Entry 8YM6 (X-ray diffraction, 3.30 A resolution); this record covers chains M and N of the 13 polymer chains in the assembly.

# Chain M (and N)
Name: CASP8 and FADD-like apoptosis regulator subunit p43
From: Homo sapiens
Notes: chain N of this document is another copy of the same molecule, construct and numbering; everything in this record applies to it too
Reference sequence: O15519 (CFLAR_HUMAN); residue numbers follow UniProt; this construct covers 1-181
Amino-acid sequence (184 residues; numbered -2 to 181; the number before each row is that of its first residue; numbers below 1 keep their minus sign (Gly-2 is residue -2)):
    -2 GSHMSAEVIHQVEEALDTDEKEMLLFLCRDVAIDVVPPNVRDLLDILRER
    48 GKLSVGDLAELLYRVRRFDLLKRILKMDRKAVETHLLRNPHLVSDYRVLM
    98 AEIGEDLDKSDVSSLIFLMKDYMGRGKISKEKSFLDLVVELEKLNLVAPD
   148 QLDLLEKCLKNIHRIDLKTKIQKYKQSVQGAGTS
Unresolved in the structure: -2 to 0, 122-127, 176-181 (chain N: -2 to 0, 125-127, 176-181)
Sequence notes: expression tag (-2 to 0)
What the authors report for this chain:
  - self-association interface (contacts with another copy of this molecule); pairs are residue here / residue on that copy: Phe114-Arg38, Phe114-Asp42
  - mutagenesis - H7G: decreased binding to another copy of this molecule

# Chain M / chain N interface
Pairs across the interface - 19 pairs, chain M then chain N:
  Glu11(M) - Val32(N)
  Asp14(M) - Lys140(N)  salt bridge
  Arg63(M) - Met120(N)  hydrogen bond (side chain-backbone)
  Arg63(M) - Lys140(N)
  Arg63(M) - Leu141(N)
  Arg64(M) - Lys140(N)
  Phe65(M) - Lys140(N)  hydrogen bond (backbone-backbone)
  Phe65(M) - Leu141(N)
  Phe65(M) - Asn142(N)
  Asp66(M) - Glu139(N)
  Asp66(M) - Lys140(N)
  Lys69(M) - Asn142(N)
  Arg70(M) - Ile30(N)
  Glu102(M) - Arg122(N)
  Asp103(M) - Arg122(N)  salt bridge
  Leu104(M) - Arg122(N)
  Asp105(M) - Arg122(N)  salt bridge
  Asp108(M) - Arg122(N)  salt bridge
  Arg161(M) - Arg122(N)
Also at the interface, not in a pair above, chain M (16 interface residues in all): Ala12, Glu17
Also at the interface, not in a pair above, chain N (10 interface residues in all): Asp31, Val33

# Overview
Chain M and chain N form an interface of 16 and 10 residues respectively, with 2 hydrogen bonds and 4 salt
bridges. Polar contacts include Asp14(M)-Lys140(N), Asp103(M)-Arg122(N) and Asp105(M)-Arg122(N). The paper
reports that H7G of chain M reduces binding to another copy of this molecule; a self-association interface
involving Phe114(M).
Both chains are CASP8 and FADD-like apoptosis regulator subunit p43 (Homo sapiens). Entry 8YM6 (Structure of
Caspase-8/cFLIP death effector domain assembly) was determined by X-ray diffraction, deposited together with
8YM4, 8YM5, 8YNI, 8YNK, 8YNL, 8YNM and 8YNN.
